PDB entry 5AHF | X-ray diffraction, 2.20 A resolution | chain A

== Chain A ==
Protein: 1-(5-phosphoribosyl)-5-[(5-phosphoribosylamino)methylideneamino] imidazole-4-carboxamide isomerase
Organism: Salmonella enterica
Notes: EC 5.3.1.16
UniProt: A0A5T2G6F4 (A0A5T2G6F4_SALER); residue numbers follow UniProt; this construct covers 1-245
Sequence (253 residues; each row starts with the number of its first residue):
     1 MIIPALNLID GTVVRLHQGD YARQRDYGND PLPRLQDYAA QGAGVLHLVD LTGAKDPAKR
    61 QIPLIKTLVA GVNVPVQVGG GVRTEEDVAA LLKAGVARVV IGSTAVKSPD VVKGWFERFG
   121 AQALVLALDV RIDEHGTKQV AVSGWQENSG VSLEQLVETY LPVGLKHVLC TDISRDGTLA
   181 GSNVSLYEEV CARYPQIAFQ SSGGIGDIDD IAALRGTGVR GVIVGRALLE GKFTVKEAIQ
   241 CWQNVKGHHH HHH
Not modelled in the structure: 17-23, 175-182, 245-253
Differences from the reference sequence: engineered mutation N7 (Asp in A0A5T2G6F4), P162 (Ser in A0A5T2G6F4); expression tag (246-253)
Ligand contacts: GUO ([(2R,3S,4R,5R)-5-[4-aminocarbonyl-5-[(E)-[[(2R,3R,4S,5R)-3,4-bis(oxidanyl)-5-(phosphonooxymethyl)oxolan-2-yl]amino]methylideneamino]imidazol-1-yl]-3,4-bis(oxidanyl)oxolan-2-yl]methyl dihydrogen phosphate): A5, N7, R15, L16, H47, V49, L51, G80, G81, V82, V100, I101, G102, S103, A127, D129, V142, W145, L169, S202, G203, I223, V224, G225, R226

== Overview ==
Ligands of chain A: compound GUO.
Chain A is 1-(5-phosphoribosyl)-5-[(5-phosphoribosylamino)methylideneamino] imidazole-4-carboxamide isomerase
(Salmonella enterica); the structure, Crystal structure of Salmonella enterica HisA D7N with ProFAR, was
determined by X-ray diffraction together with 5AHE from the same study.
